7M0W - chains B and A; structure by X-ray diffraction, 3.09 A resolution.

Chain B:
Name: Dual specificity mitogen-activated protein kinase kinase 1
Source organism: Homo sapiens
Notes: EC 2.7.12.2
UniProtKB: Q02750 (MP2K1_HUMAN); residue numbers follow UniProt; this construct covers 1-393
Chain sequence (397 residues; numbered -3 to 393; the number before each row is that of its first residue; numbers below 1 keep their minus sign (Gly-3 is residue -3)):
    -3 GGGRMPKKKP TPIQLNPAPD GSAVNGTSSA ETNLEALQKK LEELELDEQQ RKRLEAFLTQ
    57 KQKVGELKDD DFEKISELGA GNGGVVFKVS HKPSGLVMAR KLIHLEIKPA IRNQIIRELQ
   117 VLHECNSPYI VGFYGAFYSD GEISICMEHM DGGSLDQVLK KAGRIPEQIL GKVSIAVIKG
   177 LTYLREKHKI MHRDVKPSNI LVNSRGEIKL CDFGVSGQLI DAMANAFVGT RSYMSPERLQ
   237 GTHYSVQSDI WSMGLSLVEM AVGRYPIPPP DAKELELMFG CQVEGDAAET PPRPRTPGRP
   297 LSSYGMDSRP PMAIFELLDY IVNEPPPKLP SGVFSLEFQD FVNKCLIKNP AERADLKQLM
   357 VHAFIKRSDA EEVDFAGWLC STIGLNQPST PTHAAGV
Unresolved in the structure: -3 to 41, 275-306, 384-393
Construct notes: expression tag (-3 to 0); engineered mutation Ala218 (Ser in Q02750), Ala222 (Ser in Q02750)
UniProt features mapped onto this chain:
  - region: Glu270 to Pro307 (RAF1-binding)
  - active site: Asp190 (Proton acceptor)
  - binding site (ATP): Leu74 to Val82, Lys97, Met143 to Met146, Ser150 to Gln153, Lys192 to Asn195, Asp208
  - binding site (U0126): Lys97, Asp208 to Val211
  - binding site (K-252a): Glu144 to Met146, Ser194
  - site: Pro8, Ile9 (Cleavage)
  - modified residue: Thr286 (Phosphothreonine), Thr292 (Phosphothreonine), Ser298 (Phosphoserine)
Metal / ion sites: Mg2+: Asn195, Asp208 (together with AMP-PNP)
Ligand contacts:
  - AMP-PNP (ANP; phosphoaminophosphonic acid-adenylate ester): Leu74, Gly75, Ala76, Gly77, Asn78, Gly79, Val82, Ala95, Lys97, Met143, Glu144, His145, Met146, Gly149, Ser150, Asp152, Gln153, Lys192, Ser194, Asn195, Leu197, Asp208
  - QOA (N-[(2S)-2,3-dihydroxypropyl]-3-[(2-fluoro-4-iodophenyl)amino]pyridine-4-carboxamide): Gly79, Lys97, Ile99, Leu115, Leu118, Val127, Gly128, Ile141, Met143, Cys207, Asp208, Phe209, Gly210, Val211, Ser212, Leu215, Ile216, Met219

Chain A:
Name: Serine/threonine-protein kinase B-raf
Source organism: Homo sapiens
Notes: EC 2.7.11.1
UniProtKB: P15056 (BRAF_HUMAN); residues 445-723 here = UniProt positions 445-723
Chain sequence (283 residues; each row starts with the number of its first residue):
   441 GGGRDSSDDW EIPDGQITVG QRIGSGSFGT VYKGKWHGDV AVKMLNVTAP TPQQLQAFKN
   501 EVGVLRKTRH VNILLFMGYS TKPQLAIVTQ WCEGSSLYHH LHIIETKFEM IKLIDIARQT
   561 AQGMDYLHAK SIIHRDLKSN NIFLHEDLTV KIGDFGLATV KSRWSGSHQF EQLSGSILWM
   621 APEVIRMQDK NPYSFQSDVY AFGIVLYELM TGQLPYSNIN NRDQIIFMVG RGYLSPDLSK
   681 VRSNCPKAMK RLMAECLKKK RDERPLFPQI LASIELLARS LPK
Unresolved in the structure: 441-447, 722-723
Construct notes: expression tag (441-444)
UniProt features mapped onto this chain:
  - active site: Asp576 (Proton acceptor)
  - binding site (ATP): Ile463 to Val471, Lys483
  - modified residue: Ser446 (Phosphoserine), Ser447 (Phosphoserine), Arg671 (Omega-N-methylarginine)
  - cross-link: Lys578 (Glycyl lysine isopeptide (Lys-Gly) (interchain with G-Cter in ubiquitin))
Metal / ion sites: Mg2+: Asn581, Asp594 (together with AMP-PNP)
Ligand contacts: AMP-PNP (ANP; phosphoaminophosphonic acid-adenylate ester): Ile463, Gly464, Ser465, Gly466, Ser467, Phe468, Gly469, Val471, Ala481, Lys483, Leu514, Thr529, Gln530, Trp531, Cys532, His539, Asp576, Lys578, Asn580, Asn581, Phe583, Asp594

Interface between chain B and chain A:
Contacting residue pairs - 51 pairs, chain B then chain A:
  Asn78(B) with Arg662(A)
  Glu102(B) with Tyr538(A), hydrogen bond (backbone-side chain); His539(A), salt bridge; Ile543(A)
  Ile103(B) with Ile543(A)
  Lys104(B) with His542(A); Ile543(A); Glu545(A)
  Pro105(B) with Ile543(A)
  Ile216(B) with Asn660(A)
  Asp217(B) with Ser657(A); Ile659(A); Asn660(A)
  Met219(B) with Arg662(A), hydrogen bond (backbone-side chain)
  Asn221(B) with Tyr538(A); Ser616(A); Leu618(A); Leu654(A)
  Ala222(B) with Arg662(A)
  Phe223(B) with Gly466(A); Ser467(A); Gly615(A); Ser616(A); Arg662(A), hydrogen bond (backbone-side chain)
  Val224(B) with Leu613(A); Ser614(A); Gly615(A)
  Thr226(B) with Gln612(A)
  Ser228(B) with Asp663(A), hydrogen bond
  Met230(B) with Asn661(A); Asp663(A)
  Arg234(B) with Gln664(A)
  Leu235(B) with Asp663(A); Gln664(A); Phe667(A); Met668(A)
  Gln236(B) with Phe667(A); Met668(A)
  Gly237(B) with Gln664(A), hydrogen bond (backbone-side chain)
  Ile310(B) with Leu613(A), hydrophobic
  Phe311(B) with Ile625(A); Arg626(A); Ile666(A); Phe667(A); Gly670(A)
  Glu312(B) with Gln628(A)
  Leu314(B) with Asp663(A); Ile666(A), hydrophobic
  Asp315(B) with Phe667(A); Arg671(A), salt bridge
  Val318(B) with Phe667(A), hydrophobic
Also at the interface, not in a pair above, chain B (28 interface residues in all): Ala220, Gly225, Asn319
Also at the interface, not in a pair above, chain A (34 interface residues in all): Lys578, Asn580, Ile617, Trp619, Tyr673

Overview:
28 residues of chain B and 34 residues of chain A are in contact; the contacts include 5 hydrogen bonds and 2
salt bridges. Among the polar pairs are Glu102(B)-His539(A), Asp315(B)-Arg671(A) and Glu102(B)-Tyr538(A).
Ligands of chain B: AMP-PNP and compound QOA.
Here chain B is Dual specificity mitogen-activated protein kinase kinase 1 and chain A is
Serine/threonine-protein kinase B-raf, both from Homo sapiens. Entry 7M0W (Crystal structure of the BRAF:MEK1
kinases in complex with AMPPNP and Pimasertib) was determined by X-ray diffraction (same publication as 6V2W,
7M0T, 7M0U, 7M0V, 7M0X, 7M0Y and 7M0Z).
